3CVI - chains H and L; structure by X-ray diffraction, 1.80 A resolution.

# Chain H
Name: 25-D1.16 Heavy chain
Organism: Mus musculus
Chain sequence (219 residues; numbered 1 to 219; the number before each row is that of its first residue):
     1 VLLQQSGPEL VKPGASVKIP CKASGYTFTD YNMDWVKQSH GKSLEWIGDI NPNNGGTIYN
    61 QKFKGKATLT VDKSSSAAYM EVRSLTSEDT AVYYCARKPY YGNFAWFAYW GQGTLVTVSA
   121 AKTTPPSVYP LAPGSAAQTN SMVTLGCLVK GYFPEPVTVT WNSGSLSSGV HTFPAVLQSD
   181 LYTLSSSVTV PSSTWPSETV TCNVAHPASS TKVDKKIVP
Not modelled in the structure: 135-140
Cystine bridges: Cys21-Cys95, Cys147-Cys202

# Chain L
Name: 25-D1.16 Light chain
Organism: Mus musculus
Chain sequence (209 residues; row label = number of the first residue in the row):
     1 IQVTQSSSSF SVSLGDRVTI TCKASEDIYN RLAWYQQKPG NAPRLLISGA TSLETGVPDR
    61 FSGSGSRKDY TLIITSLQTE DVATYYCQQY WSTPLTFGAG TKLELKRADA APTVSIFPPS
   121 SEQLTSGGAS VVCFLNNFYP KDINVKWKID GSERQNGVLN SWTDQDSKDS TYSMSSTLTL
   181 TKDEYERHNS YTCEATHKTS TSPIVKSFN
Cystine bridges: Cys22-Cys87, Cys133-Cys193

# Chain H / chain L interface
Pairs across the interface (66):
  Gln38(H) - Gln37(L)  hydrogen bond
  Gln38(H) - Tyr86(L)
  Lys42(H) - Tyr86(L)
  Ser43(H) - Gly98(L)  hydrogen bond (side chain-backbone)
  Ser43(H) - Ala99(L)
  Leu44(H) - Tyr86(L)  hydrophobic
  Leu44(H) - Phe97(L)
  Trp46(H) - Pro94(L)  hydrophobic
  Trp46(H) - Leu95(L)
  Tyr94(H) - Gln37(L)  hydrogen bond
  Tyr94(H) - Asn41(L)  hydrogen bond (side chain-backbone)
  Tyr94(H) - Ala42(L)  hydrophobic
  Ala105(H) - Gln88(L)  hydrogen bond (backbone-side chain)
  Ala105(H) - Tyr90(L)
  Ala105(H) - Leu95(L)  hydrophobic
  Trp106(H) - Tyr35(L)
  Trp106(H) - Leu45(L)  hydrophobic
  Trp106(H) - Ser48(L)
  Trp106(H) - Tyr90(L)
  Phe107(H) - Tyr35(L)  hydrogen bond (backbone-side chain)
  Phe107(H) - Leu45(L)
  Phe107(H) - Leu95(L)  hydrophobic
  Ala108(H) - Leu45(L)  hydrophobic
  Trp110(H) - Tyr35(L)  hydrophobic
  Trp110(H) - Ala42(L)  hydrophobic
  Trp110(H) - Pro43(L)
  Gly111(H) - Ala42(L)
  Tyr129(H) - Ser120(L)
  Tyr129(H) - Glu122(L)
  Tyr129(H) - Gln123(L)
  Tyr129(H) - Ser126(L)
  Pro130(H) - Ser120(L)
  Pro130(H) - Glu122(L)
  Leu131(H) - Phe117(L)
  Leu131(H) - Phe134(L)  hydrophobic
  Ala132(H) - Phe117(L)
  Pro133(H) - Phe117(L)
  Gly134(H) - Ile116(L)
  Gly134(H) - Pro118(L)
  Thr144(H) - Ser115(L)
  Thr144(H) - Phe117(L)
  Leu148(H) - Ser130(L)
  Lys150(H) - Gln123(L)
  Lys150(H) - Ser130(L)
  His171(H) - Asn136(L)
  His171(H) - Asn137(L)
  His171(H) - Ser173(L)  hydrogen bond
  Phe173(H) - Phe134(L)  hydrophobic
  Phe173(H) - Asn136(L)
  Phe173(H) - Ser161(L)
  Phe173(H) - Thr163(L)
  Phe173(H) - Ser173(L)
  Phe173(H) - Met174(L)
  Phe173(H) - Ser175(L)
  Pro174(H) - Ser161(L)  hydrogen bond (backbone-side chain)
  Pro174(H) - Trp162(L)
  Val176(H) - Asn160(L)
  Val176(H) - Ser161(L)
  Gln178(H) - Leu159(L)
  Gln178(H) - Thr179(L)
  Ser185(H) - Phe134(L)
  Ser185(H) - Ser175(L)  hydrogen bond
  Ser186(H) - Phe134(L)
  Ser187(H) - Phe134(L)
  Ser187(H) - Asn136(L)  hydrogen bond
  Lys215(H) - Glu122(L)  salt bridge
Also at the interface, not in a pair above, chain H (38 interface residues in all): Asp34, Val36, Asn60, Asn103, Phe104, Leu145, Gly146, Thr172
Also at the interface, not in a pair above, chain L (40 interface residues in all): Ala33, Thr93, Val132, Phe208

# Overview
Chain H and chain L form an interface of 38 and 40 residues respectively; the contacts include 10 hydrogen
bonds and 1 salt bridge. Polar contacts include Lys215(H)-Glu122(L), Gln38(H)-Gln37(L) and Ser43(H)-Gly98(L).
Here chain H is 25-D1.16 Heavy chain and chain L is 25-D1.16 Light chain, both from Mus musculus. Entry 3CVI
(How TCR-like antibody recognizes MHC-bound peptide) was determined by X-ray diffraction (same publication as
3CVH).
